Entry 8PF3 (X-ray diffraction, 2.15 A resolution); this record covers chains A and B.

== Chain A (and B) ==
Molecule: Trypanothione reductase
From: Trypanosoma brucei
Notes: EC 1.8.1.12; chain B of this document is another copy of the same molecule, construct and numbering; everything in this record applies to it too
Reference sequence: A0A3L6KZJ1 (A0A3L6KZJ1_9TRYP); residues 1-492 here = UniProt positions 1-492
Sequence (495 residues; numbered -2 to 492; the number before each row is that of its first residue; numbers below 1 keep their minus sign (Gly-2 is residue -2)):
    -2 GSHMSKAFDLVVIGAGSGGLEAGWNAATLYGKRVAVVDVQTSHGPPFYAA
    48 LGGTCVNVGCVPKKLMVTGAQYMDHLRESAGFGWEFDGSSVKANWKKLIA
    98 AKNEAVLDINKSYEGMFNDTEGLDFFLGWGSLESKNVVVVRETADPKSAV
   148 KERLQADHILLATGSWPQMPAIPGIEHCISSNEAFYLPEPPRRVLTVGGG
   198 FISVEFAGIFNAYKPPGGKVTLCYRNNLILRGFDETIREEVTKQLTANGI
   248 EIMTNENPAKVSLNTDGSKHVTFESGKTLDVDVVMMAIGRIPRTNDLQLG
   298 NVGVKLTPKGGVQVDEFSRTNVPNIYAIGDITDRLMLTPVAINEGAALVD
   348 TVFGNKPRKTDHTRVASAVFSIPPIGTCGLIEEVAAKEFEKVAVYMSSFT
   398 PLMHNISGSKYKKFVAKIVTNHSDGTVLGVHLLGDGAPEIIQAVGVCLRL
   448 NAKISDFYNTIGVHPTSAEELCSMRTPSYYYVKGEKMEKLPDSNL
Not modelled in the structure: -2 to -1, 489-492
Construct notes: expression tag (-2 to 0)
Cystine bridges: Cys52-Cys57
Ligand contacts:
  - FAD (flavin-adenine dinucleotide): Ile10, Gly11, Ala12, Gly13, Ser14, Gly15, Gly16, Val34, Asp35, Val36, Ala46, Ala47, Gly50, Thr51, Cys52, Val55, Gly56, Cys57, Lys60, Gly125, Trp126, Gly127, Ala159, Thr160, Gly161, Ser162, Ser178, Phe182, Phe198, Ile199, Phe203, Arg287, Arg290, Asp293, Leu294, Ile325, Gly326, Asp327, Met333, Leu334, Thr335, Pro336, Ala338
  - YJ6 (4-[(3,4-dichlorophenyl)methyl]-N-(4-fluorophenyl)-N-[[5-[2-(4-fluorophenyl)ethylcarbamoyl]furan-2-yl]methyl]-4-(3-phenylpropyl)-1,4$l4-diazinane-1-carboxamide), molecule 1: Glu18, Trp21, Val58, Lys61, Leu62, Thr335, Pro336, Ile339
  - YJ6, molecule 2: Ser394, Phe396, Thr397, Pro398, Leu399, His461, Pro462, Thr463, Ser464, Glu466, Glu467, Ser470
What the authors report for this chain:
  - binding site for YJ6: Trp21
  - conformationally variable residues: Phe396 to Lys407
  - catalytic residues: Cys52, Cys57, His461 (citing earlier work)

== Interface between chain A and chain B ==
Contacting residue pairs (156; chain A residue first):
  Cys52(A) with His461(B), hydrogen bond
  Cys57(A) with His461(B); Pro462(B)
  Lys61(A) with Pro462(B), hydrogen bond (side chain-backbone)
  Leu62(A) with Phe79(B); Ile403(B), hydrophobic
  Thr65(A) with Phe79(B); Met400(B)
  Gly66(A) with Phe79(B); Trp81(B), hydrogen bond (backbone-side chain)
  Tyr69(A) with His72(B); Glu75(B); Ser76(B); Phe79(B), hydrophobic; Trp81(B)
  Met70(A) with Trp81(B), hydrophobic
  His72(A) with Tyr69(B); His72(B)
  Leu73(A) with Leu73(B), hydrophobic; Trp81(B), hydrophobic
  Glu75(A) with Tyr69(B)
  Ser76(A) with Tyr69(B)
  Ala77(A) with Lys94(B)
  Gly78(A) with Ala98(B)
  Phe79(A) with Leu62(B); Thr65(B); Gly66(B); Tyr69(B), hydrophobic; Leu95(B); Tyr210(B), hydrogen bond (backbone-side chain)
  Gly80(A) with Lys89(B); Ala90(B); Asn91(B), hydrogen bond (backbone-backbone); Lys94(B)
  Trp81(A) with Gly66(B), hydrogen bond (side chain-backbone); Tyr69(B); Met70(B), hydrophobic; Leu73(B), hydrophobic; Val88(B), hydrophobic; Lys89(B); Ala90(B), hydrophobic; Ala209(B); Tyr210(B), hydrogen bond
  Glu82(A) with Ser87(B); Val88(B); Lys89(B), hydrogen bond (backbone-backbone); Asn91(B), hydrogen bond
  Phe83(A) with Ser87(B); Val88(B), hydrophobic
  Asp84(A) with Ser87(B), hydrogen bond (backbone-side chain)
  Ser87(A) with Glu82(B); Phe83(B); Asp84(B), hydrogen bond (side chain-backbone)
  Val88(A) with Trp81(B), hydrophobic; Glu82(B); Phe83(B), hydrophobic
  Lys89(A) with Gly80(B); Trp81(B); Glu82(B), hydrogen bond (backbone-backbone)
  Ala90(A) with Gly80(B); Trp81(B), hydrophobic
  Asn91(A) with Gly80(B), hydrogen bond (backbone-backbone); Glu82(B), hydrogen bond
  Lys94(A) with Ala77(B); Gly78(B); Gly80(B); Glu82(B), salt bridge
  Leu95(A) with Phe79(B)
  Ala98(A) with Gly78(B); Ile403(B), hydrophobic
  Ala102(A) with Leu399(B), hydrophobic
  Ala209(A) with Trp81(B)
  Tyr210(A) with Phe79(B), hydrogen bond (side chain-backbone); Trp81(B), hydrogen bond
  Thr335(A) with His461(B)
  Pro336(A) with Ile458(B), hydrophobic; Gly459(B); His461(B)
  Val337(A) with Ile458(B)
  Asn340(A) with Ile458(B)
  Asp358(A) with Ile458(B)
  Ala363(A) with Gly459(B); Val460(B), hydrophobic
  Ala365(A) with Val460(B), hydrophobic
  Phe367(A) with Pro462(B)
  Leu399(A) with Val58(B), hydrophobic
  Met400(A) with Leu62(B), hydrophobic; Thr65(B); Tyr69(B)
  Pro435(A) with Thr463(B)
  Glu436(A) with Ile437(B); Thr463(B); Ser464(B), hydrogen bond (side chain-backbone); Ala465(B), hydrogen bond (side chain-backbone)
  Ile437(A) with Glu436(B)
  Ile438(A) with Val460(B), hydrophobic
  Gln439(A) with Ile458(B), hydrogen bond (side chain-backbone); Gly459(B); Val460(B), hydrogen bond (side chain-backbone); Ala465(B); Glu466(B); Cys469(B)
  Ala440(A) with Ile437(B); Ala440(B), hydrophobic; Val441(B); Cys444(B)
  Val441(A) with Ala440(B)
  Gly442(A) with Thr457(B)
  Val443(A) with Cys444(B), hydrophobic; Asp453(B); Phe454(B), hydrophobic; Thr457(B)
  Cys444(A) with Ala440(B), hydrogen bond (side chain-backbone); Val443(B), hydrophobic; Cys444(B), hydrophobic
  Arg446(A) with Asp453(B), hydrogen bond (side chain-backbone); Asn456(B); Thr457(B), hydrogen bond
  Leu447(A) with Leu447(B); Ala449(B), hydrophobic; Asp453(B)
  Ala449(A) with Leu447(B), hydrophobic
  Asp453(A) with Val443(B); Leu447(B)
  Phe454(A) with Val443(B), hydrophobic
  Asn456(A) with Arg446(B)
  Thr457(A) with Gly442(B); Val443(B); Arg446(B)
  Ile458(A) with Pro336(B), hydrophobic; Asn340(B); Asp358(B); Val362(B), hydrophobic; Gln439(B), hydrogen bond (backbone-side chain)
  Gly459(A) with Pro336(B); Ala363(B); Gln439(B)
  Val460(A) with Ala363(B), hydrophobic; Ser364(B); Ala365(B), hydrophobic; Ile438(B), hydrophobic; Gln439(B), hydrogen bond (backbone-side chain)
  His461(A) with Cys52(B), hydrogen bond; Cys57(B); Thr335(B); Pro336(B)
  Pro462(A) with Cys57(B); Lys61(B), hydrogen bond (backbone-side chain); Phe367(B)
  Thr463(A) with Pro435(B); Glu436(B)
  Ser464(A) with Glu436(B), hydrogen bond (backbone-side chain)
  Ala465(A) with Glu436(B), hydrogen bond (backbone-side chain); Gln439(B)
  Glu466(A) with Gln439(B)
  Cys469(A) with Gln439(B)
Other interface residues (no listed pair), chain A (75 interface residues in all): Val58, Ala67, Ile106, Thr357, Val362, Ser364, Ile403
Other interface residues (no listed pair), chain B (74 interface residues in all): Ala102, Ile106, Val337, Thr357

== In short ==
75 residues of chain A face 74 of chain B across their interface; the contacts include 29 hydrogen bonds and 1
salt bridge. Among the polar pairs are Lys94(A)-Glu82(B), Cys52(A)-His461(B) and Lys61(A)-Pro462(B). Ligands
of chain A: flavin-adenine dinucleotide and compound YJ6. The paper reports catalytic residues Cys52(A),
Cys57(A) and His461(A); a binding site for YJ6 at Trp21(A).
Chain A and chain B are both Trypanothione reductase (Trypanosoma brucei); the structure, Crystal structure of
Trypanosoma brucei trypanothione reductase in complex with
1-(3,4-dichlorobenzyl)-4-(((5-((4-fluorophenethyl)carbamoyl)furan-2-yl)methyl)(4-fluorophenyl)carbamoyl)-1-(3-phenylpropyl)piperazin-1-ium,
was determined by X-ray diffraction, deposited together with 8PF4 and 8PF5.
